2PV0 - chain A; structure by X-ray diffraction, 3.30 A resolution.

== Chain A ==
Molecule: DNA (cytosine-5)-methyltransferase 3-like
Source organism: Homo sapiens
Reference sequence: Q9UJW3 (DNM3L_HUMAN); aligned to UniProt positions 1-386 over residues 1-386 (the alignment contains insertions or deletions, so no single offset holds)
Amino-acid sequence (386 residues; row label = number of the first residue in the row):
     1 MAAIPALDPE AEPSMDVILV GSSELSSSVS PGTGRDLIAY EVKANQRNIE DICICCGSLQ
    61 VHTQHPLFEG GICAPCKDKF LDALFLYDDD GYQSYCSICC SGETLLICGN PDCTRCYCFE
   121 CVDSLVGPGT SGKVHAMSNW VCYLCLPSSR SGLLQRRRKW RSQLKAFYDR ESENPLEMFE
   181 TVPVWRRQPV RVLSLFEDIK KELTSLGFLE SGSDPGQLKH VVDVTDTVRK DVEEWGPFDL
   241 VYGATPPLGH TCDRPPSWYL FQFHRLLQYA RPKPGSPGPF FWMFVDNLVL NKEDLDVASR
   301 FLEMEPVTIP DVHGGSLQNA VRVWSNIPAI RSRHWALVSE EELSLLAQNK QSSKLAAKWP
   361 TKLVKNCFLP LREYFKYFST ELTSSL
Disordered / not traced: 1-33, 381-386
Sequence notes: conflict Gly278 (Arg in Q9UJW3)
Metal / ion sites: Zn2+ site 1: Cys53, Cys56, Cys73, Cys76; Zn2+ site 2: Cys96, Cys99, Cys118, Cys121; Zn2+ site 3: Cys108, Cys113, Cys142, Cys145
Curated features (UniProtKB/Swiss-Prot):
  - zinc finger: Ile52 to Asp82 (GATA-type), Gln93 to Ser149 (PHD-type)

== Summary ==
Cys53, Cys56, Cys73 and Cys76 form the Zn2+ site 1. Cys96, Cys99, Cys118 and Cys121 coordinate Zn2+ site 2.
Chain A is DNA (cytosine-5)-methyltransferase 3-like (Homo sapiens); the structure, DNA methyltransferase 3
like protein (DNMT3L), was determined by X-ray diffraction, deposited together with 2PVC.
